2IGW - chain A; structure by X-ray diffraction, 1.78 A resolution.

# Chain A
Protein: Peptidyl-prolyl cis-trans isomerase 3
From: Caenorhabditis elegans
Notes: EC 5.2.1.8
UniProtKB: P52011 (CYP3_CAEEL); numbering as in UniProt (aligned over 1-173)
Amino-acid sequence (173 residues; each row starts with the number of its first residue):
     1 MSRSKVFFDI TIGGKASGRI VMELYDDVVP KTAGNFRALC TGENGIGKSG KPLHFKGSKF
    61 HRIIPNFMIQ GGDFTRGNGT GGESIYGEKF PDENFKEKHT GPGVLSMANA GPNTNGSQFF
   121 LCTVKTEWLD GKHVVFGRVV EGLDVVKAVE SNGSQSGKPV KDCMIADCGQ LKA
Unresolved in the structure: 173
Residues lining bound ligands: glycine / proline: R62, F67, M68, Q70, A108, N109, F120, L129, H133

# Summary
Ligands of chain A: glycine / proline.
Chain A is Peptidyl-prolyl cis-trans isomerase 3 (Caenorhabditis elegans); the structure, CYCLOPHILIN 3
complexed with DIPEPTIDE GLY-PRO, was determined by X-ray diffraction (same publication as 2IGV).
